PDB entry 6B1S | X-ray diffraction, 2.00 A resolution | chains A and E of the 4 polymer chains in the assembly

[Chain A]
Name: Reverse transcriptase
Source organism: Moloney murine leukemia virus
Notes: EC 2.7.7.49; fragment: Catalytic fragment
UniProtKB: P03355 (POL_MLVMS); residues 24-278 here correspond to UniProt positions 683-937 (UniProt number = residue number + 659)
Amino-acid sequence (259 residues; numbered 20 to 278; the number before each row is that of its first residue):
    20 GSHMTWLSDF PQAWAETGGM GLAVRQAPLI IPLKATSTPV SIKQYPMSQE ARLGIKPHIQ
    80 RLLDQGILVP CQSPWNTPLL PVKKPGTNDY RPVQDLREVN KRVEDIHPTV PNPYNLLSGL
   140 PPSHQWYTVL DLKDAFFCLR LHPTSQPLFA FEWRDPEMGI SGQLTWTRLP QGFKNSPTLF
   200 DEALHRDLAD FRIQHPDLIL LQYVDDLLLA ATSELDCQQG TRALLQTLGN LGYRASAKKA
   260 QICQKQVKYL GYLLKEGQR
Disordered / not traced: 20-23, 102-109, 176-177
Construct notes: expression tag (20-23)

[Chain E]
Molecule: 16-nt DNA strand
Sequence (16 nucleotides; numbered 1 to 16; the number before each row is that of its first residue):
     1 CTTATAXXTT TATAAG
Modified residues: CGY ((1R)-1,4-anhydro-2-deoxy-1-[2,6-diamino-5-(dihydroxyamino)pyridin-3-yl]-5-O-phosphono-D-erythro-pentitol) at position 7; CGY ((1R)-1,4-anhydro-2-deoxy-1-[2,6-diamino-5-(dihydroxyamino)pyridin-3-yl]-5-O-phosphono-D-erythro-pentitol) at position 8

[Chain A / chain E interface]
Contacting residue pairs - 6 pairs, chain A then chain E:
  Tyr64(A) - DC1(E)  sugar contact
  Tyr64(A) - DT2(E)  sugar contact
  Leu99(A) - DC1(E)  base contact
  Arg116(A) - DT2(E)  hydrogen bond to the base
  Arg116(A) - DT3(E)  hydrogen bond to the sugar
  Lys120(A) - DA4(E)  salt bridge to the phosphate

[In short]
Chain A and chain E each contribute 4 residues to their interface; the contacts include 2 hydrogen bonds and 1
salt bridge. Polar pairs include Arg116(A)-DT2(E), Arg116(A)-DT3(E) and Lys120(A)-DA4(E).
Chain A is Reverse transcriptase (Moloney murine leukemia virus) and chain E is a 16-nt DNA strand; the
structure, Hydrogen Bonding Complementary, not size complementarity is key in the formation of the double
helix, was determined by X-ray diffraction (same publication as 6B1Q and 6B1R).
